Entry 1PMH (X-ray diffraction, 1.06 A resolution); this record covers chain X.

== Chain X ==
Name: beta-1,4-mannanase
Source organism: Caldicellulosiruptor saccharolyticus
Notes: EC 3.2.1.78; fragment: Carbohydrate binding module
Amino-acid sequence (185 residues; each row starts with the number of its first residue):
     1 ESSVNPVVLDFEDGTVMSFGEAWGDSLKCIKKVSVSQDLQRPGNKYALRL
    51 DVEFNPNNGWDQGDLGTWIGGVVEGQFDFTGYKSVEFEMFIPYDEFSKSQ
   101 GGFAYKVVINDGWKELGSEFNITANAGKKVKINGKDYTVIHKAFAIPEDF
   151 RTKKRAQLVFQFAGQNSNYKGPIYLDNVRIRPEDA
Disordered / not traced: 1-2
Construct notes: modified residue (17, 89)
Modified / non-standard residues: Mse17 (selenomethionine; parent Met); Mse89 (selenomethionine; parent Met)
Ion coordination: Ca2+: D10, E12, N44, Y46, D176

== Overview ==
D10, E12, N44, Y46 and D176 form the Ca2+ site.
Chain X is beta-1,4-mannanase (Caldicellulosiruptor saccharolyticus); the structure, Crystal structure of
Caldicellulosiruptor saccharolyticus CBM27-1 in complex with mannohexaose, was determined by X-ray diffraction
(same publication as 1PMJ).
